PDB entry 1WWG | solution NMR | chains B and A

== Chain B ==
Molecule: 6-nt RNA strand
Sequence (6 nucleotides; each row starts with the number of its first residue):
   304 UAUCUG

== Chain A ==
Protein: Nucleoprotein p10
Organism: Moloney murine leukemia virus
UniProtKB: P03332 (GAG_MLVMO); residues 1-56 here correspond to UniProt positions 479-534 (UniProt number = residue number + 478)
Amino-acid sequence (56 residues; each row starts with the number of its first residue):
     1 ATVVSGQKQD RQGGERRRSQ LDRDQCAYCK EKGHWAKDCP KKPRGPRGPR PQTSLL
Ion coordination: Zn2+: Cys-26, Cys-29, His-34, Cys-39
Curated features (UniProtKB/Swiss-Prot):
  - zinc finger: Asp-24 to Lys-41 (CCHC-type)

== Interface between chain B and chain A ==
Pairs across the interface (25; chain B residue first):
  U306(B) / Ala-27(A)  sugar contact
  U306(B) / Tyr-28(A)  base contact
  U306(B) / Cys-29(A)  base contact
  U306(B) / Lys-41(A)  base contact
  C307(B) / Ala-27(A)  sugar contact
  C307(B) / Tyr-28(A)  sugar contact
  C307(B) / Ala-36(A)  sugar contact
  C307(B) / Lys-37(A)  sugar contact
  C307(B) / Lys-42(A)  base contact
  C307(B) / Arg-47(A)  base contact
  U308(B) / Arg-16(A)  base contact
  U308(B) / Arg-18(A)  sugar contact
  U308(B) / Leu-21(A)  base contact
  U308(B) / Ala-27(A)  base contact
  U308(B) / Lys-30(A)  base contact
  U308(B) / Lys-37(A)  phosphate contact
  G309(B) / Leu-21(A)  base contact
  G309(B) / Asp-22(A)  base contact
  G309(B) / Arg-23(A)  sugar contact
  G309(B) / Asp-24(A)  base contact
  G309(B) / Gln-25(A)  base contact
  G309(B) / Cys-26(A)  base contact
  G309(B) / Ala-27(A)  base contact
  G309(B) / Trp-35(A)  base contact
  G309(B) / Ala-36(A)  base contact
Also at the interface, not in a pair above, chain A (20 interface residues in all): Gly-45, Pro-46

== Overview ==
4 residues of chain B and 20 residues of chain A are in contact. Cys-26(A), Cys-29(A), His-34(A) and Cys-39(A)
coordinate Zn2+.
Here chain B is a 6-nt RNA strand and chain A is Nucleoprotein p10 (Moloney murine leukemia virus). Entry 1WWG
(NMR Structure) was determined by solution NMR (same publication as 1WWD, 1WWE and 1WWF).
